4ZUK - chains A and C of the 4 polymer chains in the assembly; structure by X-ray diffraction, 2.00 A resolution.

[Chain A (and C)]
Molecule: Alpha-aminoadipic semialdehyde dehydrogenase
From: Homo sapiens
Notes: EC 1.2.1.31, 1.2.1.3, 1.2.1.8; chain C of this document is another copy of the same molecule, construct and numbering; everything in this record applies to it too
UniProt: P49419 (AL7A1_HUMAN), isoform P49419-2; residue numbers follow UniProt; this construct covers 1-511
Sequence (513 residues; each row starts with the number of its first residue; numbers below 1 keep their minus sign (Gly-1 is residue -1)):
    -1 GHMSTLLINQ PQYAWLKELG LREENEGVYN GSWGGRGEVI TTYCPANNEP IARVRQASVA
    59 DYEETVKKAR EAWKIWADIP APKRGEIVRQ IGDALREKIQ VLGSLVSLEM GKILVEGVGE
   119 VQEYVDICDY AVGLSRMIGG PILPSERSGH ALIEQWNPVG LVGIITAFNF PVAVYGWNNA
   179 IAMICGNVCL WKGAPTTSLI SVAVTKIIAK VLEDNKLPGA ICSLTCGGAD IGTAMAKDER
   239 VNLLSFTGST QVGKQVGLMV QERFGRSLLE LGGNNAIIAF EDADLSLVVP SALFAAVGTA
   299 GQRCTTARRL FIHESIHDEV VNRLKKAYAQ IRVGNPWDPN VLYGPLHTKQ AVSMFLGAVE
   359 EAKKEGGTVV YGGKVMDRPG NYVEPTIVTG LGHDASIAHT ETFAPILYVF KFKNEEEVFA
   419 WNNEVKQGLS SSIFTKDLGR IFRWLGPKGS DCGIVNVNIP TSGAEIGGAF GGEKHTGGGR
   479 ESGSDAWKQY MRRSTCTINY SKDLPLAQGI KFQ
Not modelled in the structure: -1 to 2
Sequence notes: expression tag (-1 to 0)
Ligand contacts: NAD (nicotinamide-adenine-dinucleotide): Ile163, Thr164, Ala165, Phe166, Lys190, Gly191, Ala192, Pro193, Gly225, Gly226, Ala227, Gly230, Thr231, Phe244, Thr245, Gly246, Ser247, Val250, Val254
Reported in the primary citation:
  - catalytic residues: Cys302 (citing earlier work)
  - specificity-determining residues: Trp175 (proposed by the authors, not directly observed)

[How chain A and chain C interact]
Pairs across the interface (23):
  Arg87(A) - Arg94(C)
  Arg87(A) - Asp127(C)
  Arg94(A) - Arg87(C)
  Asp127(A) - Arg87(C)
  Asp127(A) - Val130(C)
  Tyr128(A) - Arg134(C)
  Tyr128(A) - Met135(C)  hydrophobic
  Val130(A) - Asp127(C)
  Arg134(A) - Tyr128(C)
  Arg134(A) - Ile464(C)
  Met135(A) - Tyr128(C)  hydrophobic
  Met135(A) - Leu132(C)  hydrophobic
  Met135(A) - Met135(C)  hydrophobic
  Ala149(A) - Phe440(C)  hydrophobic
  Leu436(A) - Asn497(C)
  Leu436(A) - Tyr498(C)  hydrophobic
  Gly437(A) - Tyr498(C)
  Phe440(A) - Ala149(C)  hydrophobic
  Phe440(A) - Tyr498(C)  hydrophobic
  Ile464(A) - Arg134(C)
  Tyr498(A) - Leu436(C)  hydrophobic
  Tyr498(A) - Gly437(C)
  Tyr498(A) - Phe440(C)  hydrophobic
Also at the interface, not in a pair above, chain A (19 interface residues in all): Asp124, Gly131, Leu132, Glu463, Ile496, Asn497
Also at the interface, not in a pair above, chain C (20 interface residues in all): Asp124, Gly131, Glu463, Gly465, Ile496

[In short]
The interface between chain A and chain C involves 19 residues on one side and 20 on the other. Ligands of
chain A: NAD. The paper reports the catalytic residue Cys302(A); the specificity determinant Trp175(A).
Chain A and chain C are both Alpha-aminoadipic semialdehyde dehydrogenase (Homo sapiens); the structure,
Structure ALDH7A1 complexed with NAD+, was determined by X-ray diffraction, deposited together with 4ZUL,
4ZVW, 4ZVX and 4ZVY.
